Entry 4P5K (X-ray diffraction, 2.59 A resolution); this record covers chains A and B.

Chain A:
Name: HLA class II histocompatibility antigen, DP alpha 1 chain
Source organism: Homo sapiens
Reference sequence: P20036 (DPA1_HUMAN); residues 1-183 here correspond to UniProt positions 32-214 (UniProt number = residue number + 31)
Amino-acid sequence (183 residues; row label = number of the first residue in the row):
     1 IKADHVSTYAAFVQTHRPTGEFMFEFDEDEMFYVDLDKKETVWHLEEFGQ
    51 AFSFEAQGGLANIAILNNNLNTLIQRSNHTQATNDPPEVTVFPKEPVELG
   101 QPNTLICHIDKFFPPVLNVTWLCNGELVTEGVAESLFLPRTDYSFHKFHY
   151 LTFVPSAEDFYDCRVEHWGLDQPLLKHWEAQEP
Disordered / not traced: 182-183
UniProt features mapped onto this chain:
  - region: Glu179 to Pro183 (Connecting peptide)
  - glycosylation (N-linked (GlcNAc...) asparagine): Asn78, Asn118
Disulfides: Cys107-Cys163

Chain B:
Name: RAS peptide, HLA class II histocompatibility antigen, DP beta 1 chain
Source organism: Homo sapiens
Reference sequence: Q5EP54 (Q5EP54_HUMAN); residues 3-189 here correspond to UniProt positions 32-218 (UniProt number = residue number + 29)
Amino-acid sequence (212 residues; row label = number of the first residue in the row; note: 3 numbers in that range are skipped by the numbering (no residue carries them; nothing is unmodelled there); numbers below 1 keep their minus sign (Asn-25 is residue -25)):
   -25 NKFDTQLFHTITGGSLVPRGSGGGG
     3 SPENYLFQGRQECYAFNGTQRFLERYIYNREEFVRFDSDVGEFRAVTELG
    53 RPDEEYWNSQKDILEEERAVPDRMCRHNYELGGPMTLQRRVQPRVNVSPS
   103 KKGPLQHHNLLVCHVTDFYPGSIQVRWFLNGQEETAGVVSTNLIRNGDWT
   153 FQILVMLEMTPQQGDVYTCQVEHTSLDSPVTVEWKAQ
Disordered / not traced: -10 to -1, 106-109
Differences from the reference sequence: linker (-13 to -1); variant Ser3 (Thr32 in Q5EP54)
Disulfides: Cys15-Cys77, Cys115-Cys171

Chain A / chain B interface:
Contacting residue pairs (141):
  Ile1(A) - Tyr16(B)  hydrophobic
  Ile1(A) - Arg23(B)
  Ala3(A) - Tyr16(B)  hydrophobic
  Ala3(A) - Ala17(B)
  Asp4(A) - Ala17(B)  hydrogen bond (backbone-backbone)
  Asp4(A) - Asn19(B)  hydrogen bond (side chain-backbone)
  His5(A) - Cys15(B)
  His5(A) - Tyr16(B)
  His5(A) - Ala17(B)  hydrogen bond (backbone-backbone)
  Val6(A) - Cys15(B)
  Val6(A) - Tyr16(B)  hydrophobic
  Ser7(A) - Gln13(B)
  Ser7(A) - Glu14(B)
  Ser7(A) - Cys15(B)  hydrogen bond (backbone-backbone)
  Thr8(A) - Gln13(B)
  Thr8(A) - Glu14(B)
  Tyr9(A) - Asp-22(B)  hydrogen bond (side chain-backbone)
  Tyr9(A) - Gly11(B)
  Tyr9(A) - Arg12(B)
  Tyr9(A) - Gln13(B)  hydrogen bond (backbone-backbone)
  Tyr9(A) - Asn80(B)
  Ala10(A) - Gly11(B)
  Ala11(A) - Gln10(B)
  Ala11(A) - Gly11(B)  hydrogen bond (backbone-backbone)
  Phe12(A) - Phe9(B)
  Val13(A) - Tyr7(B)
  Val13(A) - Leu8(B)
  Val13(A) - Phe9(B)  hydrogen bond (backbone-backbone)
  Gln14(A) - Asn6(B)
  Gln14(A) - Tyr7(B)
  Gln14(A) - Leu8(B)
  Thr15(A) - Glu5(B)
  Thr15(A) - Asn6(B)  hydrogen bond
  Thr15(A) - Tyr7(B)  hydrogen bond (backbone-backbone)
  His16(A) - Glu5(B)  hydrogen bond (side chain-backbone)
  His16(A) - Asn6(B)  hydrogen bond
  Phe26(A) - Thr88(B)
  Phe26(A) - Leu89(B)  hydrophobic
  Phe26(A) - Tyr121(B)
  Phe26(A) - Trp151(B)  hydrophobic
  Asp27(A) - Arg147(B)  hydrogen bond (backbone-side chain)
  Glu28(A) - Arg147(B)
  Asp29(A) - Tyr121(B)
  Asp29(A) - Arg147(B)  salt bridge
  Asp29(A) - Trp151(B)
  Glu30(A) - Trp151(B)  hydrogen bond (backbone-side chain)
  Met31(A) - Phe-23(B)  hydrophobic
  Met31(A) - Trp151(B)  hydrophobic
  Trp43(A) - Phe-23(B)  hydrophobic
  His44(A) - Gly149(B)
  Leu45(A) - Arg91(B)
  Glu47(A) - Met87(B)
  Glu47(A) - Arg91(B)  salt bridge
  Phe48(A) - Met87(B)
  Phe48(A) - Trp151(B)  hydrophobic
  Ala51(A) - Asn-25(B)
  Phe52(A) - Asn-25(B)
  Phe52(A) - Phe-23(B)  hydrophobic
  Phe52(A) - Leu83(B)
  Phe52(A) - Gly84(B)
  Phe52(A) - Met87(B)  hydrophobic
  Ser53(A) - Asn-25(B)  hydrogen bond (backbone-backbone)
  Ser53(A) - Lys-24(B)
  Ser53(A) - Phe-23(B)  hydrogen bond (backbone-backbone)
  Phe54(A) - Phe-23(B)
  Phe54(A) - Thr-21(B)
  Glu55(A) - Lys-24(B)  salt bridge
  Asn62(A) - Gln-20(B)  hydrogen bond (side chain-backbone)
  Asn62(A) - Leu-19(B)
  Asn62(A) - Phe-18(B)  hydrogen bond (side chain-backbone)
  Ile65(A) - Phe-18(B)
  Ile65(A) - His-17(B)
  Ile65(A) - Thr-16(B)
  Leu66(A) - Phe9(B)  hydrophobic
  Asn68(A) - Thr-16(B)
  Asn69(A) - His-17(B)
  Asn69(A) - Thr-16(B)
  Asn69(A) - Ile-15(B)
  Asn69(A) - Phe9(B)
  Leu70(A) - Tyr7(B)
  Leu70(A) - Leu8(B)
  Leu70(A) - Phe9(B)
  Thr72(A) - Gly-13(B)
  Thr72(A) - Gly-12(B)  hydrogen bond (side chain-backbone)
  Leu73(A) - Phe9(B)  hydrophobic
  Leu73(A) - Tyr30(B)
  Leu73(A) - Phe35(B)  hydrophobic
  Ile74(A) - Tyr7(B)  hydrophobic
  Arg76(A) - Ile-15(B)
  Arg76(A) - Leu51(B)  hydrogen bond (side chain-backbone)
  Arg76(A) - Pro54(B)
  Arg76(A) - Asp55(B)  salt bridge
  Ser77(A) - Tyr30(B)  hydrogen bond
  His79(A) - Tyr7(B)  hydrogen bond
  Thr80(A) - Tyr7(B)
  Thr80(A) - Tyr30(B)  hydrogen bond (backbone-side chain)
  Thr80(A) - Asn31(B)  hydrogen bond (backbone-side chain)
  Gln81(A) - Ser3(B)
  Gln81(A) - Pro4(B)  hydrogen bond (side chain-backbone)
  Gln81(A) - Glu5(B)
  Gln81(A) - Asn6(B)  hydrogen bond (side chain-backbone)
  Ala82(A) - Asn31(B)
  Asn84(A) - Ser3(B)  hydrogen bond
  Asp85(A) - Arg32(B)  salt bridge
  Phe92(A) - Ile146(B)  hydrophobic
  Phe92(A) - Asn148(B)
  Phe92(A) - Gln154(B)
  Pro93(A) - Gln154(B)  hydrogen bond (backbone-side chain)
  Lys94(A) - Thr118(B)
  Lys94(A) - Asp119(B)  salt bridge
  Lys94(A) - Asp150(B)  salt bridge
  Lys94(A) - Thr152(B)  hydrogen bond
  Lys94(A) - Gln154(B)
  Glu95(A) - Thr118(B)  hydrogen bond
  Glu95(A) - Asp119(B)
  Pro96(A) - Asn98(B)
  Pro96(A) - His116(B)
  Pro96(A) - Thr118(B)
  Ile106(A) - Asn148(B)
  Phe113(A) - Asn31(B)
  Phe113(A) - Arg32(B)
  Pro114(A) - Asn6(B)
  Pro115(A) - Leu8(B)
  Pro139(A) - Arg12(B)
  Arg140(A) - Arg12(B)  hydrogen bond (backbone-side chain)
  Asp142(A) - Arg32(B)  hydrogen bond (backbone-side chain)
  Tyr143(A) - Gln10(B)  hydrogen bond (backbone-side chain)
  Tyr143(A) - Arg27(B)  hydrogen bond
  Tyr143(A) - Ile29(B)  hydrophobic
  Tyr143(A) - Arg32(B)
  Tyr143(A) - Glu34(B)  hydrogen bond
  Ser144(A) - Arg32(B)
  Phe145(A) - Gln10(B)
  Phe148(A) - Arg147(B)
  Phe148(A) - Asn148(B)
  Phe148(A) - Gly149(B)
  Tyr150(A) - Asn148(B)  hydrogen bond (side chain-backbone)
  Tyr150(A) - Gly149(B)
  Trp168(A) - Ser3(B)
  Trp168(A) - Pro4(B)
  Trp168(A) - Asn6(B)
Also at the interface, not in a pair above, chain A (72 interface residues in all): Lys2, Phe24, Phe32, Gly58, Ala61, Val116
Also at the interface, not in a pair above, chain B (68 interface residues in all): Thr-14, Phe18, Tyr28, Gly52, Met76, Tyr81, Arg96, Phe153

Overview:
The interface between chain A and chain B involves 72 residues on one side and 68 on the other; the contacts
include 36 hydrogen bonds and 7 salt bridges. Polar contacts include Asp29(A)-Arg147(B), Glu47(A)-Arg91(B) and
Glu55(A)-Lys-24(B).
Chain A is HLA class II histocompatibility antigen, DP alpha 1 chain and chain B is RAS peptide, HLA class II
histocompatibility antigen, DP beta 1 chain, both from Homo sapiens; the structure, Structural Basis of
Chronic Beryllium Disease: Bridging the Gap Between Allergy and Autoimmunity, was determined by X-ray
diffraction (same publication as 4P5M, 4P4K, 4P4R and 4P57).
